Entry 7PII (electron microscopy, 2.68 A resolution); this record covers chains F and J of the 12 polymer chains in the assembly.

Chain F:
Protein: Histone H4
From: Homo sapiens
UniProt: P62805 (H4_HUMAN); residues 0-102 here correspond to UniProt positions 1-103 (UniProt number = residue number + 1)
Amino-acid sequence (103 residues; row label = number of the first residue in the row; numbering starts at 0):
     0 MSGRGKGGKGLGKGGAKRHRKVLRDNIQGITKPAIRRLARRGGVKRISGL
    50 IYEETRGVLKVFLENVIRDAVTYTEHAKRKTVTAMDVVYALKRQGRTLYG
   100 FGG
Not modelled in the structure: 0-21, 102
Swiss-Prot annotation at these positions:
  - DNA-binding region: Lys16 to Lys20
  - modified residue: Ser1 (N-acetylserine), Arg3 (Asymmetric dimethylarginine), Lys5 (N6-(2-hydroxyisobutyryl)lysine), Lys8 (N6-(2-hydroxyisobutyryl)lysine), Lys12 (N6-(2-hydroxyisobutyryl)lysine), Lys16 (N6-(2-hydroxyisobutyryl)lysine), Lys20 (N6,N6,N6-trimethyllysine), Lys31 (N6-(2-hydroxyisobutyryl)lysine), Lys44 (N6-(2-hydroxyisobutyryl)lysine), Ser47 (Phosphoserine), Tyr51 (Phosphotyrosine), Lys59 (N6-(2-hydroxyisobutyryl)lysine), Lys77 (N6-(2-hydroxyisobutyryl)lysine), Lys79 (N6-(2-hydroxyisobutyryl)lysine), Thr80 (Phosphothreonine), Tyr88 (Phosphotyrosine), Lys91 (N6-(2-hydroxyisobutyryl)lysine)
  - cross-link (Glycyl lysine isopeptide (Lys-Gly)): Lys12 (interchain with G-Cter in SUMO2), Lys20 (interchain with G-Cter in SUMO2), Lys31 (interchain with G-Cter in SUMO2), Lys59 (interchain with G-Cter in SUMO2), Lys79 (interchain with G-Cter in SUMO2), Lys91 (interchain with G-Cter in SUMO2)

Chain J:
Molecule: 171-nt DNA strand
Sequence (171 nucleotides; numbered -119 to 51; the number before each row is that of its first residue; numbers below 1 keep their minus sign (DA-119 is residue -119)):
  -119 AATCTGCAAGTGGATATTTGGACCGCTTTGAGGCCTTCGTTGGAAACGGG
   -69 AATATCTTCACATAAAAACTAAACAGAAGCATTCTCAGAAACTTCTTTGT
   -19 GATGATTGCATTCAACTCACAGAGTTGAACATTCCTTTTGATAGAGCAGT
    31 TTTGAAACACTCTTTTTGTAG
Not modelled in the structure: -119 to -73, 51

Interface between chain F and chain J:
Contacting residue pairs (7; chain F residue first):
  Thr30(F) - DG-12(J)  phosphate contact
  Pro32(F) - DT-13(J)  phosphate contact
  Pro32(F) - DG-12(J)  phosphate contact
  Arg36(F) - DT-13(J)  salt bridge to the phosphate
  Lys44(F) - DC-4(J)  salt bridge to the phosphate
  Arg45(F) - DC-4(J)  sugar contact
  Lys77(F) - DA-33(J)  salt bridge to the phosphate
Other interface residues (no listed pair), chain F (8 interface residues in all): Lys31, Thr80
Other interface residues (no listed pair), chain J (6 interface residues in all): DT-24, DA-5

In short:
8 residues of chain F face 6 of chain J across their interface; the contacts include 3 salt bridges. Among the
polar pairs are Arg36(F)-DT-13(J), Lys44(F)-DC-4(J) and Lys77(F)-DA-33(J). Curated annotation (UniProt) lists
a DNA-binding region on chain F.
Here chain F is Histone H4 (Homo sapiens) and chain J is a 171-nt DNA strand. Entry 7PII (Structure of the
human CCAN CENP-A alpha-satellite complex) was determined by electron microscopy together with 7PB4, 7PB8,
7PKN, 7R5R, 7R5S, 7R5V, 7YWX and 7YYH from the same study.
